Entry 4U8U (X-ray diffraction, 3.20 A resolution); this record covers chains c and d of the 45 polymer chains in the assembly.

[Chain c]
Protein: Linker L2
Source organism: Glossoscolex paulistus
Sequence (236 residues; row label = number of the first residue in the row):
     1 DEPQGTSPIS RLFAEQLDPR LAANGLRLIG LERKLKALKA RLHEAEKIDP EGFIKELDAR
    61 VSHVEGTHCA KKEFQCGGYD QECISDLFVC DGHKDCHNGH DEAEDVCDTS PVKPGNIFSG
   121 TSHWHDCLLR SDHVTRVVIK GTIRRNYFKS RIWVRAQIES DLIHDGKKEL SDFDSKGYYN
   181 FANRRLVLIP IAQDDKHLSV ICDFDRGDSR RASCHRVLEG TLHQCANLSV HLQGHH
Unresolved in the structure: 1-17
Disulfide bonds: Cys-69/Cys-83, Cys-76/Cys-96, Cys-90/Cys-107, Cys-127/Cys-225, Cys-202/Cys-214
Metal / ion sites: Ca2+: Phe-88, Asp-91, His-93, Asp-95, Asp-101, Glu-102; Zn2+: His-236 (shared with 2 residues of chain s)

[Chain d]
Protein: Linker L3
Source organism: Glossoscolex paulistus
Sequence (218 residues; row label = number of the first residue in the row):
     1 DHHEHSHDEE IDKLNEDALK LTHEIIELQE KLDRRSDAKR IQRAGSLKAR VEALEDPSCP
    61 DHEHQCGGDD PQCVSDLLVC DGIKDCRNGD DESHCHNPFH AGDDFVGDVV FDHCTKRRPE
   121 NITLSVESIS VAAFFPGFPK LHVHVNIHKE TDEDEVEVSL PSDAIYSFAE DKLIVYPSED
   181 DGLGLVGQFD GYNFDRFVGD IIHEASKEHC ARFIFHRK
Unresolved in the structure: 1-5
Disulfide bonds: Cys-59/Cys-73, Cys-66/Cys-86, Cys-80/Cys-95, Cys-114/Cys-210
Covalently attached groups: N-acetylglucosamine (NAG) linked to Asn-121
Metal / ion sites: Zn2+ site 1: His-64, Asp-90, His-94; Ca2+: Leu-78, Asp-81, Ile-83, Asp-85, Asp-91, Glu-92; Zn2+ site 2: His-142, His-144 (shared with 1 residue of chain N)
What the authors report for this chain:
  - post-translational modification sites: Asn-121
  - binding site for N-acetylglucosamine: Asn-121

[How chain c and chain d interact]
Contacting residue pairs - 45 pairs, chain c then chain d:
  Arg-20(c) / Asp-8(d)  salt bridge
  Arg-20(c) / Ile-11(d)
  Leu-21(c) / Ile-11(d)  hydrophobic
  Leu-21(c) / Leu-14(d)  hydrophobic
  Asn-24(c) / Leu-14(d)
  Asn-24(c) / Asn-15(d)  hydrogen bond
  Asn-24(c) / Ala-18(d)
  Arg-27(c) / Asn-15(d)  hydrogen bond (side chain-backbone)
  Arg-27(c) / Ala-18(d)
  Arg-27(c) / Leu-19(d)
  Leu-31(c) / Ala-18(d)
  Leu-31(c) / Leu-21(d)  hydrophobic
  Leu-31(c) / Thr-22(d)
  Leu-31(c) / Ile-25(d)  hydrophobic
  Lys-34(c) / Ile-25(d)
  Lys-34(c) / Gln-29(d)  hydrogen bond
  Leu-35(c) / Ile-25(d)  hydrophobic
  Leu-38(c) / Ile-25(d)
  Leu-38(c) / Leu-28(d)  hydrophobic
  Leu-38(c) / Gln-29(d)
  Arg-41(c) / Leu-32(d)  hydrogen bond (side chain-backbone)
  Arg-41(c) / Asp-33(d)  salt bridge
  Ala-45(c) / Leu-32(d)  hydrophobic
  Ala-45(c) / Arg-35(d)  hydrogen bond (backbone-side chain)
  Ile-48(c) / Arg-35(d)  hydrogen bond (backbone-side chain)
  Ile-48(c) / Ser-36(d)
  Ile-48(c) / Ile-41(d)  hydrophobic
  Pro-50(c) / Arg-35(d)
  Phe-53(c) / Ala-44(d)
  Leu-57(c) / Leu-47(d)  hydrophobic
  Arg-60(c) / Val-51(d)
  Arg-60(c) / Glu-52(d)  salt bridge
  Arg-60(c) / Glu-55(d)  salt bridge
  Val-61(c) / Val-51(d)  hydrophobic
  Val-64(c) / Leu-54(d)
  Val-64(c) / Glu-55(d)
  Thr-121(c) / Asp-70(d)  hydrogen bond
  Thr-121(c) / Arg-87(d)
  Asp-132(c) / Arg-87(d)  salt bridge
  Arg-210(c) / Asp-69(d)  salt bridge
  Arg-211(c) / Asp-69(d)  salt bridge
  Ser-229(c) / Asp-69(d)
  Ser-229(c) / Asp-70(d)
  Ser-229(c) / Pro-71(d)
  His-231(c) / Asp-69(d)
Interface residues without a listed pair, chain c (26 interface residues in all): Pro-19, Leu-28, Gly-120
Interface residues without a listed pair, chain d (30 interface residues in all): His-7, Asp-12, Ile-26, Lys-48

[In short]
Chain c and chain d form an interface of 26 and 30 residues respectively; the contacts include 7 hydrogen
bonds and 7 salt bridges. Among the polar pairs are Arg-20(c)/Asp-8(d), Arg-41(c)/Asp-33(d) and
Arg-60(c)/Glu-52(d). Covalently linked N-acetylglucosamine: at Asn-121(d). The paper reports a binding site
for N-acetylglucosamine at Asn-121(d); a modification site at Asn-121(d).
Here chain c is Linker L2 and chain d is Linker L3, both from Glossoscolex paulistus. Entry 4U8U (The
Crystallographic structure of the giant hemoglobin from Glossoscolex paulistus at 3.2 A resolution) was
determined by X-ray diffraction (same publication as 4WCH).
